PDB entry 7WG3 | X-ray diffraction, 2.19 A resolution | chains I and L of the 12 polymer chains in the assembly

Chain I (and L):
Name: IL17RB protein
Organism: Bos taurus
Notes: fragment: extracellular domain; chain L of this document is another copy of the same molecule, construct and numbering; everything in this record applies to it too
UniProt: A3KN55 (A3KN55_BOVIN); residues 1-255 here correspond to UniProt positions 18-272 (UniProt number = residue number + 17)
Amino-acid sequence (255 residues; numbered 1 to 255; the number before each row is that of its first residue):
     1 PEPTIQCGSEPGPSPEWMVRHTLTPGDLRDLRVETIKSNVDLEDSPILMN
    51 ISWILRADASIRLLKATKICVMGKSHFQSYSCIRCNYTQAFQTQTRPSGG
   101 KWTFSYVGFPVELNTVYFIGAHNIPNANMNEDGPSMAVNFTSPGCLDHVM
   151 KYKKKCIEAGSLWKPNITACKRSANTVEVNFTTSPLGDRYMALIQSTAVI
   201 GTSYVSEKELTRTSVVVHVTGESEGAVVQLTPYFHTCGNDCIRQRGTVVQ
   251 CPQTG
Disordered / not traced: 127-130, 253-255 (chain L: 56-59, 75-78, 93-94, 127-132, 253-255)
Cystine bridges: Cys-7/Cys-85, Cys-70/Cys-82, Cys-145/Cys-156, Cys-170/Cys-251, Cys-237/Cys-241
Glycans and other covalent adducts: glycan linked to Asn-50; N-acetylglucosamine (NAG) linked to Asn-86, Asn-139, Asn-166, Asn-180
Residues lining bound ligands: N-acetylglucosamine (NAG; 2-acetamido-2-deoxy-beta-D-glucopyranose): Lys-74, Ser-75, His-76
What the authors report for this chain:
  - conformationally variable residues (loop rearrangement, side-chain flip): Pro-11 to Asp-30
  - post-translational modification sites: Asn-139
  - contacts within the chain: Ser-45/Lys-153 (hydrogen bond)

Chain I / chain L interface:
Residue-residue contacts (14; chain I residue first):
  Pro-11(I) / Val-40(L)  hydrophobic
  Ser-14(I) / Tyr-152(L)  hydrogen bond
  Pro-15(I) / Leu-42(L)
  Pro-15(I) / Tyr-152(L)
  Glu-16(I) / His-148(L)
  Glu-16(I) / Lys-151(L)  salt bridge
  Glu-16(I) / Tyr-152(L)  hydrogen bond
  Lys-74(I) / Lys-164(L)
  His-76(I) / Thr-182(L)
  His-76(I) / Arg-212(L)
  Phe-77(I) / Thr-182(L)
  Phe-77(I) / Thr-183(L)
  Phe-77(I) / Leu-210(L)
  Gln-78(I) / Lys-164(L)  hydrogen bond
Other interface residues (no listed pair), chain I (10 interface residues in all): Gly-12, Tyr-80
Other interface residues (no listed pair), chain L (12 interface residues in all): Lys-37, Thr-211

Overview:
Chain I and chain L form an interface of 10 and 12 residues respectively, with 3 hydrogen bonds and 1 salt
bridge. Polar pairs include Glu-16(I)/Lys-151(L), Ser-14(I)/Tyr-152(L) and Glu-16(I)/Tyr-152(L). Chain I binds
N-acetylglucosamine. Covalently linked N-acetylglucosamine: at Asn-86(I), Asn-139(I), Asn-166(I) and
Asn-180(I). From the paper: a modification site at Asn-139(I); conformational variability at Pro-11(I).
Chain I and chain L are both IL17RB protein (Bos taurus); the structure, Structural basis of interleukin-17B
receptor in complex with a neutralizing antibody D9 for guiding humanization and ..., was determined by X-ray
diffraction.
